Entry 7K5K (electron microscopy, 2.66 A resolution); this record covers chains A and B of the 6 polymer chains in the assembly.

== Chain A (and B) ==
Protein: M17 leucyl aminopeptidase, putative
Organism: Plasmodium vivax
Notes: EC 3.4.11.1; chain B of this document is another copy of the same molecule, construct and numbering; everything in this record applies to it too
UniProt: A0A1G4HHP8 (A0A1G4HHP8_PLAVI); residue numbers follow UniProt; this construct covers 73-621
Chain sequence (555 residues; numbered 73 to 627; the number before each row is that of its first residue):
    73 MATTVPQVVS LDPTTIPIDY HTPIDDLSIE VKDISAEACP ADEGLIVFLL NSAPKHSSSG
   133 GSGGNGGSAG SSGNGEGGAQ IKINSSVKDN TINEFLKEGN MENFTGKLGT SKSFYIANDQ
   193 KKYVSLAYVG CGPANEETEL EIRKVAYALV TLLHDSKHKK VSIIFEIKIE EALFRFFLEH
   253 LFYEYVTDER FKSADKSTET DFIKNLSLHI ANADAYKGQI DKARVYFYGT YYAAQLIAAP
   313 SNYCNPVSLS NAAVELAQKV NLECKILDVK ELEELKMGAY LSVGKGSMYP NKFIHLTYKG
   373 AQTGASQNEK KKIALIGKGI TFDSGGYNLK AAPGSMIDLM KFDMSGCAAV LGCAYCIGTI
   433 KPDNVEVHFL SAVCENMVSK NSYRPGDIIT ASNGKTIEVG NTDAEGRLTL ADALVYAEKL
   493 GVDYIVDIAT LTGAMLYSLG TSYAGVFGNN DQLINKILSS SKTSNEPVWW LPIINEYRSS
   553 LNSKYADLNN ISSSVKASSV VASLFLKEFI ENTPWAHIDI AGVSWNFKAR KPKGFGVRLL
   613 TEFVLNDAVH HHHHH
Not modelled in the structure: 73-74, 620-627
Sequence notes: expression tag (622-627)
Bound ions: Mn2+ site 1: Lys-390, Asp-395, Asp-415, Glu-477; Mn2+ site 2: Asp-395, Asp-475, Glu-477
Ligand contacts: carbonate ion (CO3): Lys-390, Asp-475, Ala-476, Glu-477, Gly-478, Arg-479, Leu-503, Thr-504
Reported in the primary citation:
  - Mn2+ coordination: Lys-390, Asp-395, Asp-415, Asp-475, Glu-477
  - mutagenesis - D395A/E477L: decreased catalytic activity

== Chain A / chain B interface ==
Residue-residue contacts - 61 pairs, chain A then chain B:
  Glu-345(A) with Val-81(B); Ser-82(B), hydrogen bond (side chain-backbone); Leu-83(B)
  Gly-350(A) with Leu-83(B)
  Leu-353(A) with Leu-83(B), hydrophobic
  Lys-357(A) with Val-80(B); Asp-84(B), salt bridge
  Tyr-399(A) with Ser-396(B); Ile-409(B); Met-449(B); Val-450(B), hydrogen bond (side chain-backbone)
  Asn-400(A) with Ile-409(B)
  Leu-401(A) with Leu-401(B), hydrophobic
  Ser-451(A) with Val-450(B)
  Lys-452(A) with Gly-358(B); Met-360(B); Val-450(B); Ser-451(B)
  Asn-453(A) with Val-80(B); Met-360(B)
  Arg-456(A) with Ser-313(B); Asn-314(B); Tyr-361(B); Phe-394(B); Glu-447(B), salt bridge; Met-449(B)
  Pro-457(A) with Phe-394(B); Ile-409(B); Asp-410(B)
  Gly-458(A) with Pro-312(B); Asp-410(B)
  Asp-459(A) with Pro-312(B); Ser-313(B); Asn-314(B), hydrogen bond (side chain-backbone)
  Ile-460(A) with Phe-263(B), hydrophobic; Pro-312(B), hydrophobic; Asn-314(B), hydrogen bond (backbone-side chain); Tyr-315(B)
  Gly-466(A) with Ser-265(B)
  Lys-467(A) with Ser-265(B)
  Thr-468(A) with Phe-263(B), hydrogen bond (side chain-backbone); Lys-264(B); Ser-265(B)
  Gly-472(A) with Asp-410(B)
  Asn-554(A) with Arg-602(B), hydrogen bond (backbone-side chain)
  Ser-555(A) with Lys-264(B), hydrogen bond (backbone-side chain)
  Lys-556(A) with Lys-264(B), hydrogen bond (backbone-side chain); Ala-601(B); Arg-602(B); Lys-603(B)
  Tyr-557(A) with Asp-260(B); Phe-263(B); Lys-264(B); Ala-310(B); Arg-602(B); Lys-603(B); Pro-604(B)
  Ala-558(A) with Phe-263(B); Lys-264(B), hydrogen bond (backbone-side chain)
  Asp-559(A) with Lys-264(B); Ser-265(B), hydrogen bond
Also at the interface, not in a pair above, chain A (31 interface residues in all): Val-341, Lys-348, Met-349, Ala-403, Val-450, Glu-470
Also at the interface, not in a pair above, chain B (35 interface residues in all): Ala-266, Ser-359, Ala-403, Lys-413, Asn-453

== Summary ==
Chain A and chain B form an interface of 31 and 35 residues respectively; the contacts include 10 hydrogen
bonds and 2 salt bridges. Polar pairs include Lys-357(A)/Asp-84(B), Arg-456(A)/Glu-447(B) and
Glu-345(A)/Ser-82(B). Bound to chain A: carbonate ion. From the paper: D395A/E477L of chain A reduce catalytic
activity; Mn2+ coordination by Lys-390(A), Asp-395(A) and Asp-415(A) among others.
Both chains are M17 leucyl aminopeptidase, putative (Plasmodium vivax). Entry 7K5K (Plasmodium vivax M17
leucyl aminopeptidase Pv-M17) was determined by electron microscopy, deposited together with 6WVV.
